Entry 5FBL (X-ray diffraction, 3.37 A resolution); this record covers chains A and B.

== Chain A ==
Molecule: Phosphatidylinositol 4-kinase beta
Organism: Homo sapiens
Notes: EC 2.7.1.67
UniProt: Q9UBF8 (PI4KB_HUMAN); the construct has insertions or renumbered stretches relative to UniProt, so the offset changes along the chain: 128-242 = UniProt 128-242; 306-406 = UniProt 321-421; 523-799 = UniProt 523-799
Chain sequence (572 residues; row label = number of the first residue in the row; note: 178 numbers in that range are skipped by the numbering (no residue carries them; nothing is unmodelled there); a row labelled like 242A-242Z holds insertion residues (242A, then the next letters in order)):
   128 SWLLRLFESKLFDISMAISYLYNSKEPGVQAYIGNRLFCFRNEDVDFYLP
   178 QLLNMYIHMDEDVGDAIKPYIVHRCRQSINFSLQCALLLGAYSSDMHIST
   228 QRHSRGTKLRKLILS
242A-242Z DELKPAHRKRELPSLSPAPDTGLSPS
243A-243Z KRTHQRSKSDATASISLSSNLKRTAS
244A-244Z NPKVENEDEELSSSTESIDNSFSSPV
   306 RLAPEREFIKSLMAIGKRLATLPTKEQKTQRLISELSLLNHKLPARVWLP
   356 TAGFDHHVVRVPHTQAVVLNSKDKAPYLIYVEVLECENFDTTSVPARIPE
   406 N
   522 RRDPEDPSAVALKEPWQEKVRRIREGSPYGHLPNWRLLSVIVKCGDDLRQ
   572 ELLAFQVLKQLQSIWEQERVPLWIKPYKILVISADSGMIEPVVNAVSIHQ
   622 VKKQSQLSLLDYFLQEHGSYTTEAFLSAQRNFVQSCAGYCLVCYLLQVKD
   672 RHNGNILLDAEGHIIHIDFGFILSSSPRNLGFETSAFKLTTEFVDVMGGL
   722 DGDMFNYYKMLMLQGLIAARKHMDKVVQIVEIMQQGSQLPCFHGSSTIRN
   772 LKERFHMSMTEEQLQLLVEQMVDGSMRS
Not modelled in the structure: 222-231, 242A-242Z, 243A-243Z, 244A-244Z, 522-530, 698-707
Residues lining bound ligands: 5W9 (N-[2-[[6-chloranyl-3-(4-methoxy-3-morpholin-4-ylsulfonyl-phenyl)-2-methyl-imidazo[1,2-b]pyridazin-8-yl]amino]ethyl]ethanamide): Leu374, Pro381, Leu383, Tyr385, Ile562, Lys564, Tyr598, Ile610, Glu611, Pro612, Val613, Val614, Asn615, Ala616, Leu678, Ile688, Asp689
Swiss-Prot annotation at these positions:
  - modified residue: Ser242P (Phosphoserine), Thr242U (Phosphothreonine), Ser242X (Phosphoserine), Ser243G (Phosphoserine), Ser243I (Phosphoserine), Ser243P (Phosphoserine), Ser243Z (Phosphoserine)
  - region: Val541 to Gly547 (G-loop), Gln668 to Asn676 (Catalytic loop), His687 to Thr711 (Activation loop)

== Chain B ==
Molecule: Ras-related protein Rab-11A
Organism: Homo sapiens
UniProt: P62491 (RB11A_HUMAN); residue numbers follow UniProt; this construct covers 1-216
Chain sequence (221 residues; numbered -4 to 216; the number before each row is that of its first residue; numbers below 1 keep their minus sign (Gly-4 is residue -4)):
    -4 GAMGSMGTRDDEYDYLFKVVLIGDSGVGKSNLLSRFTRNEFNLESKSTIG
    46 VEFATRSIQVDGKTIKAQIWDTAGQERYRAITSAYYRGAVGALLVYDIAK
    96 HLTYENVERWLKELRDHADSNIVIMLVGNKSDLRHLRAVPTDEARAFAEK
   146 NGLSFIETSALDSTNVEAAFQTILTEIYRIVSQKQMSDRRENDMSPSNNV
   196 VPIHVPPTTENKPKVQCCQNI
Not modelled in the structure: -4 to 8, 68-73, 177-216
Construct notes: expression tag (-4 to 0)
Residues lining bound ligands: GTP-gamma-S (GSP; 5'-guanosine-diphosphate-monothiophosphate): Asp19, Ser20, Gly21, Val22, Gly23, Lys24, Ser25, Asn26, Phe36, Asn37, Leu38, Ser40, Thr43, Asp66, Thr67, Asn124, Lys125, Asp127, Leu128, Ser154, Ala155, Leu156
Swiss-Prot annotation at these positions:
  - motif: Phe36 to Glu47 (Switch 1), Thr67 to Gly86 (Switch 2)
  - binding site (GTP): Ser20, Gly21, Val22, Gly23, Lys24, Ser25, Asn26, Asn37, Leu38, Ser40, Ser42, Thr43, Gly69, Asn124, Lys125, Asp127, Ala155, Leu156
  - binding site (Mg(2+)): Ser25, Thr43, Asp66
  - modified residue: Gly2 (N-acetylglycine), Cys213 (Cysteine methyl ester)
  - lipidation (S-geranylgeranyl cysteine): Cys212, Cys213
  - glycosylation: Arg4 (Microbial infection: N-beta-linked (GlcNAc) arginine)
  - mutagenesis: Lys13 (K13N: Abolishes SH3BP5-mediated guanine nucleotide exchange), Val22 (V22M: Impairs protein folding), Lys24 (K24R: Impairs protein folding and decreases affinity for guanine nucleotides), Ser25 (S25N: Dominant-negative mutant (GDP-bound form). Induces increased number of binucleated cells, indicating defects in cytokinesis. Inhibits the transport of NPC1L1 to the plama membrane ...), Phe36 (F36A: Nearly abolishes SH3BP5-mediated guanine nucleotide exchange), Leu38 (L38A: Decreases SH3BP5-mediated guanine nucleotide exchange; L38P: Nearly abolishes SH3BP5-mediated guanine nucleotide exchange), Ser40 (S40F: Nearly abolishes SH3BP5-mediated guanine nucleotide exchange), Lys41 (K41A: Mildly decreases SH3BP5-mediated guanine nucleotide exchange; K41P: Abolishes SH3BP5-mediated guanine nucleotide exchange), Ile44 (I44A: Abolishes SH3BP5-mediated guanine nucleotide exchange), Gln70 (Q70L: Constitutively active mutant (GTP-bound form). Decreases GTPase activity ...), Arg82 (R82C: Decreases SH3BP5-mediated guanine nucleotide exchange), Ser154 (S154L: Impairs protein folding)

== Interface between chain A and chain B ==
Pairs across the interface - 16 pairs, chain A then chain B:
  Ser128(A) - Phe36(B)  hydrogen bond (backbone-backbone)
  Ser128(A) - Asn37(B)
  Leu130(A) - Leu38(B)  hydrophobic
  Leu130(A) - Glu39(B)
  Leu131(A) - Phe36(B)  hydrophobic
  Leu131(A) - Leu38(B)  hydrophobic
  Phe134(A) - Leu38(B)  hydrophobic
  Glu153(A) - Ser40(B)  hydrogen bond
  Ala158(A) - Leu131(B)
  Asn162(A) - Asp127(B)
  Asn162(A) - Leu128(B)
  Asn162(A) - Arg129(B)
  Asn162(A) - His130(B)  hydrogen bond (side chain-backbone)
  Asn162(A) - Leu131(B)  hydrogen bond (side chain-backbone)
  Phe165(A) - His130(B)
  Asp189(A) - Lys95(B)  salt bridge
Also at the interface, not in a pair above, chain A (14 interface residues in all): Gly155, Val156, Tyr159, Ala193, Pro196

== In short ==
14 residues of chain A face 11 of chain B across their interface; the contacts include 4 hydrogen bonds and 1
salt bridge. Among the polar pairs are Asp189(A)-Lys95(B), Glu153(A)-Ser40(B) and Asn162(A)-His130(B). Chain A
binds compound 5W9. Ligands of chain B: GTP-gamma-S.
Here chain A is Phosphatidylinositol 4-kinase beta and chain B is Ras-related protein Rab-11A, both from Homo
sapiens. Entry 5FBL (PI4KB in complex with Rab11 and the MI356 Inhibitor) was determined by X-ray diffraction.
